PDB entry 9E99 | electron microscopy, 2.45 A resolution | chains H and K of the 12 polymer chains in the assembly

# Chain H
Name: Major capsid protein
Organism: Escherichia phage N4
Reference sequence: Q859Q5 (CAPSD_BPN4); residues 1-401 here = UniProt positions 1-401
Sequence (401 residues; row label = number of the first residue in the row):
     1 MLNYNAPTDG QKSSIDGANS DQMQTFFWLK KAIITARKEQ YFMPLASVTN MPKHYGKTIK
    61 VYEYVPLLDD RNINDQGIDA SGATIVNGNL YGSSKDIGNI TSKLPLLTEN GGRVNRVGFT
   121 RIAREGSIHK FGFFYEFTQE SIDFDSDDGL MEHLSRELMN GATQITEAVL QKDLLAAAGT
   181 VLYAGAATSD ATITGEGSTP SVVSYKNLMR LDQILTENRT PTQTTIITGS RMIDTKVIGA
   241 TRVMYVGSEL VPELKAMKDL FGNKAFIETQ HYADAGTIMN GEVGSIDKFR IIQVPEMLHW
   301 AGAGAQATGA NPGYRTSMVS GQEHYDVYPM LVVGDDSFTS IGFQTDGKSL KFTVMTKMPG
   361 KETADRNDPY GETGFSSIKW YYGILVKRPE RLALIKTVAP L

# Chain K
Name: 32 kDa protein
Organism: Escherichia phage N4
Reference sequence: A0MZA7 (A0MZA7_BPN4); numbering as in UniProt (aligned over 1-279)
Sequence (279 residues; row label = number of the first residue in the row):
     1 MPVLKVMFHK DTNVATVLDA SGSLSDGSVE VGTFHHPDET YPDSVTIYHG VRDLLYKRSA
    61 KDPSQTASYP NNIINMQVIS IDMKATPRLI LGTALPRVIS TIEGKDVTWH VDVAGGKAPL
   121 TYKWQFKANT VGAAFADIDS GENPTAKTAT LINHAVTAES AGTYKVIVTD ANGTTIESSS
   181 LLVVGVQEPP EVASIVAYPS PLALSVADDI TDGKTVKFSS LPAGSLIGTL SIKTQPDSGK
   241 ATAEISGNVL TVKPVAAGDT TVVVTNGTKE VTVTVNVTE

# Interface between chain H and chain K
Pairs across the interface (16; chain H residue first):
  N3(H) - Y41(K)
  N5(H) - T40(K)  hydrogen bond (side chain-backbone)
  N5(H) - Y41(K)
  N5(H) - S44(K)
  Q11(H) - T40(K)
  Q11(H) - P42(K)
  S14(H) - Y41(K)  hydrogen bond
  G302(H) - L221(K)
  M318(H) - A223(K)
  M318(H) - G224(K)  hydrogen bond (backbone-backbone)
  V319(H) - S219(K)
  V319(H) - S220(K)
  V319(H) - A223(K)  hydrophobic
  V319(H) - G224(K)
  S320(H) - S219(K)
  S320(H) - S220(K)  hydrogen bond (side chain-backbone)
Other interface residues (no listed pair), chain H (13 interface residues in all): M1, A191, A301, A303, H324
Other interface residues (no listed pair), chain K (12 interface residues in all): V196, F218, I227

# Overview
13 residues of chain H face 12 of chain K across their interface; the contacts include 4 hydrogen bonds. Among
the polar pairs are N5(H)-T40(K), S14(H)-Y41(K) and S320(H)-S220(K).
Chain H is Major capsid protein and chain K is 32 kDa protein, both from Escherichia phage N4; the structure,
Cryo-EM reconstruction of Escherichia phage N4 capsid, was determined by electron microscopy.
